Entry 3ODH (X-ray diffraction, 2.30 A resolution); this record covers chains A and B of the 4 polymer chains in the assembly.

== Chain A (and B) ==
Name: OkrAI endonuclease
From: Oceanobacter kriegii
Notes: chain B of this document is another copy of the same molecule, construct and numbering; everything in this record applies to it too
Sequence (194 residues; numbered 1 to 194; the number before each row is that of its first residue):
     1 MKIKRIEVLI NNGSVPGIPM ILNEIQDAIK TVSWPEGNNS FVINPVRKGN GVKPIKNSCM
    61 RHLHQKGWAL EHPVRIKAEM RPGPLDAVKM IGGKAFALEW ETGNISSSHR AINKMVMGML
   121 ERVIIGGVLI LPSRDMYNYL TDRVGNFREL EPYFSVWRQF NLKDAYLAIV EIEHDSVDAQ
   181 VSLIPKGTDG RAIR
Ion coordination: Ca2+ site 1: Glu71, Asp86 (shared with 2 residues of chain D); Ca2+ site 2: Asp86, Trp100 (shared with 1 residue of chain D)
Reported in the primary citation:
  - binding site for the 12-nt DNA strand: Arg143, Gly190
  - binding site for the 12-nt DNA strand: Gly83 to Leu85, Asn104, Arg110, Asp142, Asp189, Arg191
  - catalytic residues: Glu71, Asp86, Glu99, Glu101
  - specificity-determining residues: Asn104

== Interface between chain A and chain B ==
Contacting residue pairs (47; chain A residue first):
  Met80(A) with Arg148(B); Glu151(B); Pro152(B)
  Arg81(A) with Pro152(B)
  Pro82(A) with Pro152(B); Tyr153(B)
  Ile105(A) with Arg110(B)
  Ser106(A) with Ser106(B), hydrogen bond; Ser107(B); Arg110(B)
  Ser107(A) with Ser106(B)
  His109(A) with His109(B); Arg110(B); Asn113(B), hydrogen bond
  Arg110(A) with Ile105(B); Ser106(B); His109(B); Tyr153(B)
  Asn113(A) with His109(B), hydrogen bond; Tyr153(B); Val156(B); Trp157(B)
  Lys114(A) with Tyr153(B)
  Met117(A) with Pro152(B); Ser155(B); Val156(B), hydrophobic
  Leu120(A) with Gln159(B)
  Pro152(A) with Lys77(B), hydrogen bond (backbone-side chain); Glu79(B); Met80(B), hydrophobic; Met117(B)
  Tyr153(A) with Arg110(B); Asn113(B); Lys114(B); Met117(B), hydrophobic
  Ser155(A) with Lys77(B), hydrogen bond
  Val156(A) with Leu120(B), hydrophobic; Phe160(B)
  Trp157(A) with Asn113(B)
  Phe160(A) with Val156(B); Gln159(B); Phe160(B), hydrophobic
  Arg191(A) with Gly187(B); Thr188(B); Ala192(B)
  Arg194(A) with Arg191(B); Ala192(B)
Also at the interface, not in a pair above, chain A (26 interface residues in all): Asn104, Val116, Arg143, Arg148, Glu151, Gln159
Also at the interface, not in a pair above, chain B (29 interface residues in all): Arg81, Asn104, Val116, Glu121

== Summary ==
The interface between chain A and chain B involves 26 residues on one side and 29 on the other, with 5
hydrogen bonds. Polar pairs include Ser106(A)-Ser106(B), His109(A)-Asn113(B) and Pro152(A)-Lys77(B). From the
paper: catalytic residues Glu71(A), Asp86(A) and Glu99(A) among others; a binding site for the 12-nt DNA
strand at Arg143(A), Gly190(A) and Gly83(A) among others.
Both chains are OkrAI endonuclease (Oceanobacter kriegii). Entry 3ODH (Structure of OkrAI/DNA complex) was
determined by X-ray diffraction.
